6F6E - chains A and B; structure by X-ray diffraction, 1.63 A resolution.

# Chain A (and B)
Name: Ribonucleotide reductase small subunit
From: Geobacillus kaustophilus (strain HTA426)
Notes: EC 1.17.4.1; chain B of this document is another copy of the same molecule, construct and numbering; everything in this record applies to it too
UniProt: Q5KW80 (Q5KW80_GEOKA); residues 1-302 here = UniProt positions 1-302
Sequence (316 residues; row label = number of the first residue in the row; numbers below 1 keep their minus sign (Met-13 is residue -13)):
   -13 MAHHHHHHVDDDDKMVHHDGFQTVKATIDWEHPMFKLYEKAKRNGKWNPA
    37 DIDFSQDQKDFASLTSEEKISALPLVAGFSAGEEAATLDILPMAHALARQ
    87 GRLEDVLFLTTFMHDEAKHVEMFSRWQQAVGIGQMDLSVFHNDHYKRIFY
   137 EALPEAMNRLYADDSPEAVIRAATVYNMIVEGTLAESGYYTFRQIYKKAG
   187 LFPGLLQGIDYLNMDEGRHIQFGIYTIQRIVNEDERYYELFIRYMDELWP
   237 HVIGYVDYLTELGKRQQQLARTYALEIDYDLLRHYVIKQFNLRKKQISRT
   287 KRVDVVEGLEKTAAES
Disordered / not traced: -13 to 2, 287-302 (chain B: -13 to 2, 251-262, 287-302)
Sequence notes: initiating methionine (-13); expression tag (-12 to 0); engineered mutation Ala72 (Val in Q5KW80)
Ion coordination: Mn2+: Glu69, Glu102, His105, Glu202 (together with palmitic acid); Fe2+ site 1: Glu102, Glu167, Glu202, His205 (together with palmitic acid); Fe2+ site 2 near His130 (its only coordinating residue here)
Reported in the primary citation:
  - Mn2+ coordination: Glu69, Glu102, His105
  - Fe2+ coordination: Glu167, Glu202, His205

# Chain A / chain B interface
Pairs across the interface (134):
  His3(A) with Tyr136(B); Glu137(B); Glu141(B), salt bridge
  His4(A) with Leu74(B); Asp75(B), salt bridge; Phe135(B); Tyr136(B), hydrogen bond (backbone-backbone); Pro140(B)
  Asp5(A) with Tyr136(B)
  Phe7(A) with Ala67(B), hydrophobic; Glu70(B); Ala71(B); Phe135(B); Tyr136(B), hydrophobic
  Gln8(A) with Glu70(B), hydrogen bond (backbone-side chain)
  Thr9(A) with Ser66(B), hydrogen bond (side chain-backbone); Glu70(B), hydrogen bond; Val106(B); Ser110(B); Gln113(B), hydrogen bond (backbone-side chain)
  Val10(A) with Ala63(B); Ser66(B); Ala67(B); Met121(B); Asp122(B); Leu123(B), hydrogen bond (backbone-backbone); Ser124(B); His127(B)
  Lys11(A) with Met121(B); Asp122(B); Ser124(B)
  Ala12(A) with Gly119(B)
  Thr13(A) with Ser110(B); Gln114(B); Gly119(B)
  Ile14(A) with Glu107(B); Ser110(B), hydrogen bond (backbone-side chain)
  Trp16(A) with Ser110(B); Arg111(B); Gln114(B), hydrogen bond
  Phe21(A) with Arg111(B)
  Tyr24(A) with His100(B); Ala103(B); Lys104(B); Glu107(B), hydrogen bond
  Glu25(A) with Ala36(B); Glu107(B); Arg111(B), salt bridge
  Lys28(A) with Asn34(B), hydrogen bond; His100(B); Glu107(B), salt bridge
  Arg29(A) with Asn34(B); Ala36(B); Asp37(B), salt bridge
  Lys32(A) with Lys32(B)
  Asn34(A) with Lys28(B), hydrogen bond
  Ala36(A) with Glu25(B); Arg29(B)
  Asp37(A) with Arg29(B), salt bridge
  Ala63(A) with Val10(B)
  Ser66(A) with Thr9(B); Val10(B)
  Ala67(A) with Phe7(B), hydrophobic; Val10(B)
  Glu70(A) with Phe7(B); Gln8(B), hydrogen bond (side chain-backbone); Thr9(B), hydrogen bond
  Ala71(A) with Phe7(B)
  Thr73(A) with Val92(B)
  Leu74(A) with His4(B); Ala84(B), hydrophobic
  Asp75(A) with His4(B), salt bridge
  Leu77(A) with Leu77(B), hydrophobic; Ala80(B); His81(B)
  Ala80(A) with Leu77(B)
  His81(A) with Leu77(B); Tyr147(B), hydrogen bond
  Ala84(A) with Leu74(B), hydrophobic
  Leu89(A) with Glu70(B)
  Val92(A) with Thr73(B); Met99(B), hydrophobic
  Leu93(A) with Ala103(B), hydrophobic
  Thr96(A) with Met99(B); His100(B), hydrogen bond; Ala103(B)
  Thr97(A) with His100(B)
  Met99(A) with Val92(B), hydrophobic; Thr96(B); Met99(B), hydrophobic
  His100(A) with Tyr24(B); Lys28(B); Thr96(B), hydrogen bond; Thr97(B)
  Ala103(A) with Tyr24(B); Leu93(B), hydrophobic; Thr96(B)
  Lys104(A) with Tyr24(B)
  Val106(A) with Thr9(B)
  Glu107(A) with Ile14(B); Tyr24(B), hydrogen bond; Glu25(B); Lys28(B), salt bridge
  Ser110(A) with Thr9(B); Thr13(B); Ile14(B), hydrogen bond (side chain-backbone); Trp16(B)
  Arg111(A) with Trp16(B); Phe21(B); Glu25(B), salt bridge
  Gln113(A) with Thr9(B)
  Gln114(A) with Thr13(B); Trp16(B), hydrogen bond
  Gly119(A) with Ala12(B); Thr13(B)
  Met121(A) with Val10(B); Lys11(B)
  Asp122(A) with Val10(B); Lys11(B)
  Leu123(A) with Val10(B), hydrogen bond (backbone-backbone)
  Ser124(A) with Val10(B); Lys11(B)
  His127(A) with Val10(B)
  Phe135(A) with His4(B); Phe7(B)
  Tyr136(A) with His3(B); His4(B), hydrogen bond (backbone-backbone); Asp5(B); Phe7(B), hydrophobic
  Glu137(A) with His3(B)
  Pro140(A) with His4(B)
  Glu141(A) with His3(B), salt bridge
  Tyr147(A) with His81(B), hydrogen bond; Tyr147(B), hydrophobic
Other interface residues (no listed pair), chain A (64 interface residues in all): Gly6, Pro35, Gln120, Asn144
Other interface residues (no listed pair), chain B (65 interface residues in all): Gly6, Pro35, Arg85, Leu89, Gln120, Asn144

# Overview
64 residues of chain A and 65 residues of chain B are in contact; the contacts include 22 hydrogen bonds and
10 salt bridges. Polar contacts include His3(A)-Glu141(B), His4(A)-Asp75(B) and Glu25(A)-Arg111(B). From the
paper: Mn2+ coordination by Glu69(A), Glu102(A) and His105(A); Fe2+ coordination by Glu167(A), Glu202(A) and
His205(A).
Chain A and chain B are both Ribonucleotide reductase small subunit (Geobacillus kaustophilus (strain
HTA426)); the structure, R2-like ligand-binding oxidase V72A mutant with anaerobically reconstituted Mn/Fe
cofactor, was determined by X-ray diffraction together with 6F6C, 6F6F, 6F6G, 6F6H and 6F6K from the same
study.
